2JAZ - chains C and D of the 4 polymer chains in the assembly; structure by X-ray diffraction, 2.03 A resolution.

[Chain C]
Name: Colicin E7 immunity protein
From: Escherichia coli
Notes: EC 3.1.-.-
UniProt: Q03708 (IMM7_ECOLI); numbering as in UniProt (aligned over 1-87)
Sequence (87 residues; each row starts with the number of its first residue):
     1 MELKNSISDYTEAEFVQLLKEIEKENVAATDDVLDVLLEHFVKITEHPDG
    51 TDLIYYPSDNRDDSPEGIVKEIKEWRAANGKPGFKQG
Not modelled in the structure: 1

[Chain D]
Name: Colicin E7
From: Escherichia coli
Notes: EC 3.1.-.-; fragment: nuclease domain, residues 446-576
UniProt: Q47112 (CEA7_ECOLI); residue numbers follow UniProt; this construct covers 446-576
Sequence (131 residues; each row starts with the number of its first residue):
   446 KRNKPGKATGKGKPVNNKWLNNAGKDLGSPVPDRIANKLRDKEFKSFDDF
   496 RKKFWEEVSKDPELSKQFSRNNNDRMKVGKAPKTRTQDVSGKRTSFELHH
   546 EKPISQNGGVYDMDDISVVTPKRHIDIHRGK
Not modelled in the structure: 446-450, 548-554
Sequence notes: engineered mutation D560 (Asn in Q47112)
Ion coordination: Zn2+: H544, H569, H573 (together with phosphate ion)
UniProt features mapped onto this chain:
  - binding site (Zn(2+)): H544, H569, H573
Reported in the primary citation:
  - catalytic residues: H545 (citing earlier work)
  - mutagenesis - H545A, H545E: abolished catalytic activity
  - mutagenesis - H545Q, N560D, H573A, H573E: decreased catalytic activity
  - mutagenesis - N560D: unchanged binding to DNA
  - mutagenesis - H573A (73.3(x0.1) degC), H573E (76.8(+0.2) degC), H573N, H573Q: decreased stability
  - mutagenesis - H573N, H573Q: abolished binding to Zn2+ (proposed by the authors, not directly observed)
  - binding site for phosphate ion: H545

[How chain C and chain D interact]
Pairs across the interface (36):
  E23(C) - N516(D)
  E25(C) - K525(D)  hydrogen bond (backbone-side chain)
  N26(C) - N516(D)  hydrogen bond
  N26(C) - R520(D)
  N26(C) - K525(D)  hydrogen bond (backbone-side chain)
  V27(C) - D519(D)
  V27(C) - V523(D)
  A28(C) - K525(D)  hydrogen bond (backbone-side chain)
  A29(C) - K525(D)
  T30(C) - K525(D)  hydrogen bond (backbone-side chain)
  D31(C) - R520(D)  salt bridge
  D31(C) - K525(D)  salt bridge
  L34(C) - R520(D)
  L34(C) - K528(D)
  D35(C) - K528(D)  salt bridge
  L38(C) - K528(D)
  D49(C) - T531(D)  hydrogen bond (backbone-side chain)
  T51(C) - T531(D)
  D52(C) - R530(D)  salt bridge
  D52(C) - T531(D)  hydrogen bond (side chain-backbone)
  I54(C) - S514(D)
  I54(C) - N516(D)
  Y55(C) - S514(D)  hydrogen bond (backbone-side chain)
  Y55(C) - N516(D)
  Y55(C) - N517(D)
  Y55(C) - R520(D)
  Y55(C) - K528(D)
  Y56(C) - N517(D)
  Y56(C) - K528(D)  hydrogen bond (side chain-backbone)
  Y56(C) - T529(D)
  Y56(C) - R530(D)
  Y56(C) - F541(D)
  P57(C) - S514(D)
  D63(C) - S514(D)
  D63(C) - R515(D)  hydrogen bond (side chain-backbone)
  S64(C) - R515(D)
Also at the interface, not in a pair above, chain C (21 interface residues in all): G50
Also at the interface, not in a pair above, chain D (14 interface residues in all): T539

[In short]
21 residues of chain C face 14 of chain D across their interface, with 10 hydrogen bonds and 4 salt bridges.
Among the polar pairs are D31(C)-R520(D), D31(C)-K525(D) and D35(C)-K528(D). The paper reports the catalytic
residue H545(D); H545Q, N560D and H573A of chain D, among others, reduce catalytic activity; 8 substitutions
were tested in all.
Chain C is Colicin E7 immunity protein and chain D is Colicin E7, both from Escherichia coli; the structure,
Crystal structure of the mutant N560D of the nuclease domain of COLE7 in complex with IM7, was determined by
X-ray diffraction together with 2JB0 and 2JBG from the same study.
